3AZK - chains C and I of the 10 polymer chains in the assembly; structure by X-ray diffraction, 3.20 A resolution.

# Chain C
Molecule: Histone H2A type 1-B/E
Organism: Homo sapiens
UniProtKB: P04908 (H2A1B_HUMAN); residues 0-129 here correspond to UniProt positions 1-130 (UniProt number = residue number + 1)
Sequence (133 residues; row label = number of the first residue in the row; numbers below 1 keep their minus sign (Gly-3 is residue -3)):
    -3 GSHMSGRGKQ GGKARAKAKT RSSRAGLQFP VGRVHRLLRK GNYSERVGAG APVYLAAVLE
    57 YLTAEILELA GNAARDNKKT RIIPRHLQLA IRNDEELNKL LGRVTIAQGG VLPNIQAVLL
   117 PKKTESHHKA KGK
Unresolved in the structure: -3 to 10, 119-129
Differences from the reference sequence: expression tag (-3 to -1)
Curated features (UniProtKB/Swiss-Prot):
  - modified residue: Ser1 (N-acetylserine), Arg3 (Citrulline), Lys5 (N6-(2-hydroxyisobutyryl)lysine), Lys9 (N6-(2-hydroxyisobutyryl)lysine), Lys13 (N6-(beta-hydroxybutyryl)lysine), Lys36 (N6-(2-hydroxyisobutyryl)lysine), Lys74 (N6-(2-hydroxyisobutyryl)lysine), Lys75 (N6-(2-hydroxyisobutyryl)lysine), Lys95 (N6-(2-hydroxyisobutyryl)lysine), Gln104 (N5-methylglutamine), Lys118 (N6-(2-hydroxyisobutyryl)lysine), Lys119 (N6-crotonyllysine), Thr120 (Phosphothreonine), Lys125 (N6-crotonyllysine)
  - cross-link (Glycyl lysine isopeptide (Lys-Gly)): Lys13 (interchain with G-Cter in ubiquitin), Lys15 (interchain with G-Cter in ubiquitin), Lys119 (interchain with G-Cter in ubiquitin)

# Chain I
Molecule: 146-nt DNA strand
Sequence (146 nucleotides; row label = number of the first residue in the row):
     1 ATCAATATCC ACCTGCAGAT TCTACCAAAA GTGTATTTGG AAACTGCTCC ATCAAAAGGC
    61 ATGTTCAGCT GAATTCAGCT GAACATGCCT TTTGATGGAG CAGTTTCCAA ATACACTTTT
   121 GGTAGAATCT GCAGGTGGAT ATTGAT
Unresolved in the structure: 146
Ion coordination: Mn2+ site 1 near DG100 (its only coordinating residue here); Mn2+ site 2 near DG121 (its only coordinating residue here); Mn2+ site 3 near DA133 (its only coordinating residue here)

# How chain C and chain I interact
Contacting residue pairs - 18 pairs, chain C then chain I:
  Arg11(C) - DG31(I)  hydrogen bond to the sugar
  Arg11(C) - DT32(I)  phosphate contact
  Ala12(C) - DT32(I)  hydrogen bond to the phosphate
  Lys13(C) - DG31(I)  phosphate contact
  Ala14(C) - DA30(I)  phosphate contact
  Ala14(C) - DG31(I)  phosphate contact
  Lys15(C) - DA30(I)  sugar contact
  Lys15(C) - DG31(I)  hydrogen bond to the phosphate
  Thr16(C) - DA30(I)  phosphate contact
  Arg17(C) - DA30(I)  salt bridge to the phosphate
  Arg20(C) - DG31(I)  salt bridge to the phosphate
  Gly28(C) - DA29(I)  sugar contact
  Gly28(C) - DA30(I)  phosphate contact
  Arg32(C) - DA28(I)  phosphate contact
  Arg32(C) - DA29(I)  salt bridge to the phosphate
  Arg42(C) - DT37(I)  sugar contact
  Arg42(C) - DT38(I)  sugar contact
  Arg77(C) - DA19(I)  sugar contact
Interface residues without a listed pair, chain C (14 interface residues in all): Arg29, Lys74
Interface residues without a listed pair, chain I (10 interface residues in all): DA11, DT20

# Summary
14 residues of chain C face 10 of chain I across their interface; the contacts include 3 hydrogen bonds and 3
salt bridges. Among the polar pairs are Arg11(C)-DG31(I), Ala12(C)-DT32(I) and Lys15(C)-DG31(I).
Here chain C is Histone H2A type 1-B/E (Homo sapiens) and chain I is a 146-nt DNA strand. Entry 3AZK (Crystal
Structure of Human Nucleosome Core Particle Containing H4K59Q mutation) was determined by X-ray diffraction
together with 3AYW, 3AZE, 3AZF, 3AZG, 3AZH, 3AZJ and 3 further entries from the same study.
